Entry 9RPD (electron microscopy, 4.90 A resolution (low resolution: residue-level contacts below are approximate; hydrogen-bond / salt-bridge calls are withheld)); this record covers chains I and J of the 9 polymer chains in the assembly.

[Chain I]
Protein: Augmin complex subunit dgt4
Source organism: Drosophila melanogaster
Reference sequence: Q9W4M8 (DGT4_DROME); residues 1-108 here = UniProt positions 1-108
Chain sequence (108 residues; row label = number of the first residue in the row):
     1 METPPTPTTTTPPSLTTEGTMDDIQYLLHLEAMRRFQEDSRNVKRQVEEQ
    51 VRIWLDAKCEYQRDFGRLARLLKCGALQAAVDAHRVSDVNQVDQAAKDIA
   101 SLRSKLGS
Not modelled in the structure: 1-21, 37-108

[Chain J]
Protein: Augmin complex subunit dgt6
Source organism: Drosophila melanogaster
Reference sequence: Q9VAP2 (DGT6_DROME); residues 1-280 here = UniProt positions 1-280
Chain sequence (280 residues; row label = number of the first residue in the row):
     1 MDRTIIAPWKAEEKEQSEKLHRKLQGLALVHPLPDELRKLIAWDMFLKPN
    51 QVAFVHVMHYLFRLLDPAEFKRRFFWPITDKKSEANFRSSTVEYLKHLNE
   101 KHQLHWANIKSYLVVMPGGMRFINFLLEFVGFVIQELIKQREKSLGLEAG
   151 TPNVSAKVMARQNAVMKEYASSYVVNLEENTALLRDKTQKIRRLMADLSA
   201 DMGVPEEQLADDGFLDEFEATAALGVERVITQPTERKFDLEASLCGLKEA
   251 IDLFQVKQAENNQSKEAVEKALRGMRVLFD
Not modelled in the structure: 1-9, 146-154, 165-280
What the authors report for this chain:
  - mutagenesis - K82A/R88A/K96A: decreased binding to MT

[Interface between chain I and chain J]
Contacting residue pairs (30; chain I residue first):
  Asp22(I) - Lys23(J)
  Asp23(I) - Lys23(J)
  Asp23(I) - Gly131(J)
  Asp23(I) - Ile134(J)
  Asp23(I) - Gln135(J)
  Asp23(I) - Ile138(J)
  Ile24(I) - Lys23(J)
  Ile24(I) - Gly26(J)
  Ile24(I) - Leu27(J)
  Ile24(I) - Ile134(J)
  Tyr26(I) - Ile138(J)
  Tyr26(I) - Glu142(J)
  Leu27(I) - Leu27(J)
  Leu27(I) - Leu137(J)
  Leu27(I) - Ile138(J)
  Leu28(I) - Gly26(J)
  Leu28(I) - Leu29(J)
  Leu28(I) - Val30(J)
  His29(I) - Met159(J)
  Leu30(I) - Ile138(J)
  Leu30(I) - Glu142(J)
  Leu30(I) - Leu145(J)
  Glu31(I) - Val30(J)
  Glu31(I) - Arg141(J)
  Met33(I) - Met159(J)
  Arg34(I) - Leu145(J)
  Arg35(I) - Leu29(J)
  Phe36(I) - Met159(J)
  Phe36(I) - Gln162(J)
  Phe36(I) - Asn163(J)
Also at the interface, not in a pair above, chain I (14 interface residues in all): Ala32
Also at the interface, not in a pair above, chain J (18 interface residues in all): Lys19, Arg22

[Overview]
The interface between chain I and chain J involves 14 residues on one side and 18 on the other. From the
paper: K82A/R88A/K96A of chain J reduce binding to MT.
Here chain I is Augmin complex subunit dgt4 and chain J is Augmin complex subunit dgt6, both from Drosophila
melanogaster. Entry 9RPD (D. melanogaster Augmin TII N-clamp (GST-fusion) bound to a microtubule, well-defined
subset of particles) was determined by electron microscopy.
